7NNL - chains D and B of the 4 polymer chains in the assembly; structure by electron microscopy, 3.10 A resolution.

# Chain D
Molecule: Potassium-transporting ATPase KdpF subunit
Organism: Escherichia coli
UniProtKB: P36937 (KDPF_ECOLI); numbering as in UniProt (aligned over 1-27)
Sequence (27 residues; numbered 1 to 27; the number before each row is that of its first residue):
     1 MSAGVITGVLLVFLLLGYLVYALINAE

# Chain B
Molecule: Potassium-transporting ATPase ATP-binding subunit
Organism: Escherichia coli
Notes: EC 7.2.2.6
UniProtKB: A0A024L5I2 (A0A024L5I2_ECOLX); residue numbers follow UniProt; this construct covers 1-682
Sequence (682 residues; row label = number of the first residue in the row):
     1 MSRKQLALFEPTLVVQALKEAVKKLNPQAQWRNPVMFIVWIGSLLTTCIS
    51 IAMASGAMPGNALFSAAISGWLWITVLFANFAEALAEGRSKAQANSLKGV
   101 KKTAFARKLREPKYGAAADKVPADQLRKGDIVLVEAGDIIPCDGEVIEGG
   151 ASVDESAITGESAPVIRESGGDFASVTGGTRILSDWLVIECSVNPGETFL
   201 DRMIAMVEGAQRRKTPNEIALTILLIALTIVFLLATATLWPFSAWGGNAV
   251 SVTVLVALLVCLIPTTIGGLLSAIGVAGMSRMLGANVIATSGRAVEAAGD
   301 VDVLLLNKTGTITLGNRQASEFIPAQGVDEKTLADAAQLASLADETPEGR
   351 SIVILAKQRFNLRERDVQSLHATFVPFTAQSRMSGINIDNRMIRKGSVDA
   401 IRRHVEANGGHFPTDVDQKVDQVARQGATPLVVVEGSRVLGVIALKDIVK
   451 GGIKERFAQLRKMGIKTVMITGDNRLTAAAIAAEAGVDDFLAEATPEAKL
   501 ALIRQYQAEGRLVAMTGDGTNDAPALAQADVAVAMNSGTQAAKEAGNMVD
   551 LDSNPTKLIEVVHIGKQMLMTRGSLTTFSIANDVAKYFAIIPAAFAATYP
   601 QLNALNIMCLHSPDSAILSAVIFNALIIVFLIPLALKGVSYKPLTASAML
   651 RRNLWIYGLGGLLVPFIGIKVIDLLLTVCGLV
Sequence notes: engineered mutation Asn307 (Asp in A0A024L5I2)
Modified / non-standard residues: Ser162 (phosphoserine; SEP)
Residues lining bound ligands: AMP-PCP (ACP; phosphomethylphosphonic acid adenylate ester): Asp172, Asn307, Lys308, Thr309, Gly310, Arg317, Asp344, Thr346, Glu348, Gly349, Phe377, Arg382, Met383, Ser384, Lys395, Ser397, Thr429, Pro430, Leu431, Thr471, Gly472, Asp473, Lys499, Asp518, Gly519, Asn521, Asp522
Reported in the primary citation:
  - contacts within the chain: Phe232-Leu262 (from molecular simulation)
  - binding site for cardiolipin: Arg651
  - mutagenesis - L228R: unchanged catalytic activity
  - mutagenesis - F232A: increased catalytic activity
  - mutagenesis - D307N: abolished catalytic activity (citing earlier work)
  - post-translational modification sites: Ser162 (citing earlier work)
  - binding site for K+: Lys586 (citing earlier work)
  - binding site for K+: Asp583 (from molecular simulation)

# Chain D / chain B interface
Residue-residue contacts (20; chain D residue first):
  Val5(D) with Trp240(B), hydrophobic
  Leu11(D) with Leu45(B), hydrophobic
  Val12(D) with Ala237(B), hydrophobic
  Leu15(D) with Ile38(B), hydrophobic; Leu233(B), hydrophobic
  Leu16(D) with Leu233(B), hydrophobic; Leu234(B), hydrophobic
  Tyr18(D) with Trp31(B), hydrogen bond (side chain-backbone); Pro34(B); Phe37(B), hydrophobic
  Leu19(D) with Pro34(B), hydrophobic; Ile226(B); Thr229(B); Ile230(B), hydrophobic; Leu233(B), hydrophobic
  Ala22(D) with Ile226(B)
  Leu23(D) with Ile223(B); Ile226(B), hydrophobic
  Glu27(D) with Trp31(B); Arg32(B), salt bridge
Also at the interface, not in a pair above, chain D (12 interface residues in all): Val20, Ala26
Also at the interface, not in a pair above, chain B (20 interface residues in all): Gln30, Asn33, Ile41, Lys214, Ile219, Ala227

# Overview
Chain D and chain B form an interface of 12 and 20 residues respectively, with 1 hydrogen bond and 1 salt
bridge. Among the polar pairs are Glu27(D)-Arg32(B) and Tyr18(D)-Trp31(B). The paper reports a binding site
for K+ at Lys586(B) and Asp583(B); F232A of chain B increases catalytic activity; 3 substitutions were tested
in all.
Here chain D is Potassium-transporting ATPase KdpF subunit and chain B is Potassium-transporting ATPase
ATP-binding subunit, both from Escherichia coli. Entry 7NNL (Cryo-EM structure of the KdpFABC complex in an
E1-ATP conformation loaded with K+) was determined by electron microscopy (same publication as 7NNP).
